Entry 2GTT (X-ray diffraction, 3.49 A resolution); this record covers chains N and X of the 24 polymer chains in the assembly.

Chain N:
Protein: Nucleoprotein
Source organism: Lyssavirus rabies
UniProt: A8VR20 (A8VR20_9RHAB); residue numbers follow UniProt; this construct covers 1-450
Chain sequence (450 residues; each row starts with the number of its first residue):
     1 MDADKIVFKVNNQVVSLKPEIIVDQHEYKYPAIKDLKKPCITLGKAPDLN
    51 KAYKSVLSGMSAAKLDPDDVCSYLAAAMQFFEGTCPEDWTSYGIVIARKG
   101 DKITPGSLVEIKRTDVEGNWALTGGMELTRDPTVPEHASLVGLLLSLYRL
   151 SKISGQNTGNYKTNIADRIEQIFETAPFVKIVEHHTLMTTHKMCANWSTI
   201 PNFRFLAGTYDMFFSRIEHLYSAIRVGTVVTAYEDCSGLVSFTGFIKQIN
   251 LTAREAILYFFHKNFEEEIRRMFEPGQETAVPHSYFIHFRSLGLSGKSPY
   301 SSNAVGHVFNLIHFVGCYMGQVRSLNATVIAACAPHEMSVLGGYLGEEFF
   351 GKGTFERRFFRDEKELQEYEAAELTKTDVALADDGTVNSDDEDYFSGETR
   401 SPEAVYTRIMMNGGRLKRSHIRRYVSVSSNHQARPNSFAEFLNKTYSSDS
Disordered / not traced: 1-5, 373-397, 449-450

Chain X:
Molecule: 99-nt RNA strand
Sequence (99 nucleotides; each row starts with the number of its first residue):
     1 CCACCAACCCCACACACCCCCCCACCCCCACCCACCACACAAAACCCCCA
    51 AAACCCCCCCAACCCCCAAACCCCACCAACCCCACCAACCCCACAAACC

Chain N / chain X interface:
Pairs across the interface (40):
  Arg-149(N) / C21(X)  salt bridge to the phosphate
  Arg-149(N) / C22(X)  salt bridge to the phosphate
  Asn-157(N) / C19(X)  base contact
  Thr-158(N) / C19(X)  sugar contact
  Tyr-161(N) / C19(X)  sugar contact
  Tyr-161(N) / C21(X)  hydrogen bond to the phosphate
  Ile-165(N) / C21(X)  phosphate contact
  Arg-168(N) / C21(X)  sugar contact
  Arg-168(N) / C22(X)  salt bridge to the phosphate
  Ile-172(N) / C22(X)  base contact
  Ala-223(N) / C22(X)  base contact
  Arg-225(N) / C22(X)  sugar contact
  Val-226(N) / C22(X)  hydrogen bond to the sugar
  Val-229(N) / C21(X)  base contact
  Val-229(N) / C22(X)  sugar contact
  Val-230(N) / C21(X)  base contact
  Asp-235(N) / C15(X)  hydrogen bond to the sugar
  Asp-235(N) / A16(X)  phosphate contact
  Asp-235(N) / C17(X)  phosphate contact
  Cys-236(N) / C17(X)  phosphate contact
  Ser-237(N) / C17(X)  hydrogen bond to the phosphate
  Arg-290(N) / C15(X)  hydrogen bond to the sugar
  Arg-290(N) / A16(X)  salt bridge to the phosphate
  Lys-297(N) / C15(X)  phosphate contact
  Lys-297(N) / A16(X)  phosphate contact
  Ser-298(N) / A16(X)  hydrogen bond to the phosphate
  Ser-301(N) / A16(X)  sugar contact
  Ser-301(N) / C17(X)  phosphate contact
  Ser-302(N) / C17(X)  hydrogen bond to the phosphate
  Asn-303(N) / A16(X)  base contact
  Asn-303(N) / C17(X)  hydrogen bond to the base
  Arg-323(N) / C18(X)  salt bridge to the phosphate
  Asn-326(N) / C18(X)  sugar contact
  Ala-327(N) / C18(X)  sugar contact
  Thr-328(N) / C17(X)  hydrogen bond to the base
  Thr-328(N) / C18(X)  hydrogen bond to the phosphate
  Arg-434(N) / C18(X)  hydrogen bond to the sugar
  Arg-434(N) / C19(X)  hydrogen bond to the base
  Arg-434(N) / C20(X)  salt bridge to the phosphate
  Pro-435(N) / C19(X)  base contact
Interface residues without a listed pair, chain N (34 interface residues in all): Lys-152, Gln-156, Thr-199, Arg-204, Glu-218, Ser-222, Phe-309
Interface residues without a listed pair, chain X (10 interface residues in all): A14, C23

Summary:
Chain N and chain X form an interface of 34 and 10 residues respectively, with 12 hydrogen bonds and 6 salt
bridges. Among the polar pairs are Asn-303(N)/C17(X), Thr-328(N)/C17(X) and Arg-434(N)/C19(X).
Here chain N is Nucleoprotein (Lyssavirus rabies) and chain X is a 99-nt RNA strand. Entry 2GTT (Crystal
structure of the rabies virus nucleoprotein-RNA complex) was determined by X-ray diffraction.
